4CGY - chains A and B; structure by X-ray diffraction, 2.85 A resolution.

# Chain A
Molecule: DNA topoisomerase 3-alpha
Organism: Homo sapiens
Notes: EC 5.99.1.2
UniProt: Q13472 (TOP3A_HUMAN); residues 2-753 here = UniProt positions 2-753
Amino-acid sequence (754 residues; each row starts with the number of its first residue; numbering starts at 0):
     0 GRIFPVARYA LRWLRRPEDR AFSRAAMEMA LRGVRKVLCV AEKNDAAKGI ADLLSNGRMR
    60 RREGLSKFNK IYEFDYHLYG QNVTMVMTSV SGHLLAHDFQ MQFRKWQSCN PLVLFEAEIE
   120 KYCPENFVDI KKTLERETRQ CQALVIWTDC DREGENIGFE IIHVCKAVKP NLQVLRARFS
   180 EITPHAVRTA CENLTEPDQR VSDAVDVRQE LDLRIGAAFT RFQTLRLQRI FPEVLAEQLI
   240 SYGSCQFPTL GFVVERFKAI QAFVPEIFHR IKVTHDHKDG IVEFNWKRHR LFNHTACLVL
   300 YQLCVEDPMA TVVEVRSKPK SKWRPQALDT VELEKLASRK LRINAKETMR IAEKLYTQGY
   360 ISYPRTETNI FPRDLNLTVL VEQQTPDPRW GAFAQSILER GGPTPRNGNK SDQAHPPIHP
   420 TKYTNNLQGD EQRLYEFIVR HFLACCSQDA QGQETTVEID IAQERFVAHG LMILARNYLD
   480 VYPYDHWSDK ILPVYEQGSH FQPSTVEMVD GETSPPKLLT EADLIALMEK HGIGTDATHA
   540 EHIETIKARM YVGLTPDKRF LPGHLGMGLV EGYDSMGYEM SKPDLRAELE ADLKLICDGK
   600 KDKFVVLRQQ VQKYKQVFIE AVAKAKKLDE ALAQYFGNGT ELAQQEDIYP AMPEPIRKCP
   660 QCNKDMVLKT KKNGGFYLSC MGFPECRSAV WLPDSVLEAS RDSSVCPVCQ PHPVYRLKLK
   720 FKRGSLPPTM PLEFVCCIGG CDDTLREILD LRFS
Not modelled in the structure: 0-20, 640-753
Construct notes: expression tag (0-1)
Ion coordination: Mg2+ near Glu41 (its only coordinating residue here)
Swiss-Prot annotation at these positions:
  - zinc finger: Cys658 to Cys685 (C4-type)
  - active site: Tyr362 (O-(5'-phospho-DNA)-tyrosine intermediate)
  - natural variant: Met100 (M100V: In PEOB5), Ala176 (A176V: In MGRISCE2)
  - mutagenesis: Tyr362 (Y362F: Decreased DNA decatenation)
Reported in the primary citation:
  - Mg2+ coordination: Glu41
  - Mg2+ coordination through a water molecule: Asp150, Glu352, Tyr362
  - catalytic residues: Asp148, Asp150, Glu152, Tyr362, Arg364, His414 (citing earlier work)
  - catalytic residues: Lys42 (proposed by the authors, not directly observed)

# Chain B
Molecule: Recq-mediated genome instability protein 1
Organism: Homo sapiens
UniProt: Q9H9A7 (RMI1_HUMAN); residues 1-219 here = UniProt positions 1-219
Amino-acid sequence (219 residues; numbered 1 to 219; the number before each row is that of its first residue):
     1 MNVTSIALRA ETWLLAAWHV KVPPMWLEAC INWIQEENNN VNLSQAQMNK QVFEQWLLTD
    61 LRDLEHPLLP DGILEIPKGE LNGFYALQIN SLVDVSQPAY SQIQKLRGKN TTNDLVTAEA
   121 QVTPKPWEAK PSRMLMLQLT DGIVQIQGME YQPIPILHSD LPPGTKILIY GNISFRLGVL
   181 LLKPENVKVL GGEVDALLEE YAQEKVLARL IGEPDLVVS
Not modelled in the structure: 1, 121-130, 217-219
Swiss-Prot annotation at these positions:
  - modified residue: Met1 (N-acetylmethionine)
Reported in the primary citation:
  - conformationally variable residues (order/disorder transition): Val116 to Pro131

# Interface between chain A and chain B
Contacting residue pairs (53):
  Phe251(A) with Asn113(B)
  Glu254(A) with Asn113(B), hydrogen bond
  Arg255(A) with Asn113(B), hydrogen bond (side chain-backbone); Asp114(B); Val116(B), hydrogen bond (side chain-backbone)
  Ala258(A) with Asp114(B)
  Ala261(A) with Tyr100(B), hydrogen bond (backbone-side chain)
  Phe262(A) with Tyr100(B)
  Val263(A) with Tyr100(B), hydrophobic; Ile211(B), hydrophobic
  Glu265(A) with Pro98(B); Ala99(B), hydrogen bond (side chain-backbone); Tyr100(B), hydrogen bond (side chain-backbone)
  Arg287(A) with Met134(B); Met149(B); Glu150(B); Tyr151(B), hydrogen bond (side chain-backbone)
  Leu290(A) with Val95(B); Met134(B), hydrophobic
  Phe291(A) with Val95(B), hydrogen bond (backbone-backbone); Gln97(B); Pro98(B)
  Asn292(A) with Val95(B); Met136(B)
  Thr294(A) with Val179(B)
  Leu297(A) with Leu177(B), hydrophobic
  Val298(A) with Arg176(B); Leu177(B), hydrophobic; Leu181(B), hydrophobic
  Leu299(A) with Met134(B), hydrophobic; Met149(B), hydrophobic; Tyr151(B), hydrophobic
  Gln301(A) with Arg176(B); Leu177(B)
  Leu302(A) with Arg176(B); Leu181(B), hydrophobic
  Glu305(A) with Lys78(B), salt bridge; Arg176(B), salt bridge
  Arg338(A) with Ala118(B); Glu119(B)
  Ala461(A) with Tyr151(B)
  Gln462(A) with Tyr151(B)
  Glu463(A) with Tyr151(B)
  Pro515(A) with Asp114(B)
  Ala521(A) with Ala118(B), hydrophobic
  Asp522(A) with Thr117(B); Ala118(B), hydrogen bond (side chain-backbone)
  Leu526(A) with Asn113(B); Val116(B), hydrophobic
  Lys529(A) with Thr112(B), hydrogen bond; Asn113(B), hydrogen bond; Val116(B)
  His530(A) with Asn113(B), hydrogen bond
Other interface residues (no listed pair), chain A (33 interface residues in all): Arg289, Ala295, Thr512, Ala525
Other interface residues (no listed pair), chain B (28 interface residues in all): Ser96, Leu115, Gln147, Lys183, Leu210
From the paper, about this interface:
  - specific contacts: Glu305(A)-Arg176(B) (salt bridge), Lys78(B)-Glu305(A) (salt bridge)
  - interface residues, chain A: Leu290(A), Ala295(A), Leu297(A), Val298(A), Leu299(A), Leu302(A)
  - interface residues, chain B: Met134(B), Met136(B), Met149(B), Tyr151(B), Leu177(B), Val179(B), Leu181(B)

# Summary
33 residues of chain A and 28 residues of chain B are in contact, with 12 hydrogen bonds and 2 salt bridges.
Polar pairs include Glu305(A)-Lys78(B), Glu305(A)-Arg176(B) and Glu254(A)-Asn113(B). The authors report salt
bridges between Glu305(A) and Arg176(B) and Lys78(B) and Glu305(A). From the paper: catalytic residues
Asp148(A), Asp150(A) and Glu152(A) among others; interface residues Leu290(A), Ala295(A) and Met134(B) among
others.
Here chain A is DNA topoisomerase 3-alpha and chain B is Recq-mediated genome instability protein 1, both from
Homo sapiens. Entry 4CGY (Crystal structure of the human topoisomerase III alpha-RMI1 complex) was determined
by X-ray diffraction.
